2XE6 - chain A; structure by X-ray diffraction, 1.74 A resolution.

Chain A:
Molecule: Phosphoglycerate kinase 1
From: Homo sapiens
Notes: EC 2.7.2.3
UniProt: P00558 (PGK1_HUMAN); residues 0-416 here correspond to UniProt positions 1-417 (UniProt number = residue number + 1)
Chain sequence (417 residues; each row starts with the number of its first residue; numbering starts at 0):
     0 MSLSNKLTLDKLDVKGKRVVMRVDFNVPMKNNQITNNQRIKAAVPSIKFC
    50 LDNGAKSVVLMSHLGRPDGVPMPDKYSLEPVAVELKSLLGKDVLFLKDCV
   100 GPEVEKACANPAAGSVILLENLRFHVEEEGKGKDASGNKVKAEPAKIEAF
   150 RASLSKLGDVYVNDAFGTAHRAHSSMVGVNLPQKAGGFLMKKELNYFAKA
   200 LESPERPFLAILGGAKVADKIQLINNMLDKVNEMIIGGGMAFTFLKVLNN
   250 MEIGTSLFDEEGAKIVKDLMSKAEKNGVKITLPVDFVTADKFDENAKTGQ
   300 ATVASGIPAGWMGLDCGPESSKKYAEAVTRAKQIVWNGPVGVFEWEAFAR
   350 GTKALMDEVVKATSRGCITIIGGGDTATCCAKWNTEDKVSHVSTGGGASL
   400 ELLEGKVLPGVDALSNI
Not modelled in the structure: 0-3
Swiss-Prot annotation at these positions:
  - region: Gln37 to Ala42 (Mitochondrial targeting region exposed following cis-trans isomerization by PIN1 and recognized by the TOM complex for mitochondrial translocation of the protein)
  - binding site ((2R)-3-phosphoglycerate): Val22, Asp23, Phe24, Asn25, Gln37, Arg38, Ser61, His62, Gly64, Arg65, Leu121, Arg122, His169, Arg170
  - binding site (ADP): Gly213, Gly237, Phe342
  - binding site (CDP): Gly213, Asp218, Gly237, Gly337, Val339, Phe342
  - binding site (AMP): Ala214, Lys215, Lys219, Gly238, Gly312, Glu343
  - binding site (ATP): Ala214, Lys219, Gly238, Gly312, Glu343, Asp374, Thr375
  - binding site (Mg(2+)): Ala214, Ala217, Asp218, Asp374
  - modified residue: Ser1 (N-acetylserine), Ser3 (Phosphoserine), Lys5 (N6-succinyllysine), Lys10 (N6-acetyllysine), Lys47 (N6-acetyllysine), Lys74 (N6-acetyllysine), Tyr75 (Phosphotyrosine), Lys85 (N6-acetyllysine), Lys90 (N6-acetyllysine), Lys96 (N6-(2-hydroxyisobutyryl)lysine), Lys130 (N6-acetyllysine), Lys145 (N6-acetyllysine), Lys190 (N6-succinyllysine), Tyr195 (Phosphotyrosine), Lys198 (N6-acetyllysine), Ser202 (Phosphoserine), Lys215 (N6-(2-hydroxyisobutyryl)lysine), Lys219 (N6-(2-hydroxyisobutyryl)lysine), Lys266 (N6-acetyllysine), Lys290 (N6-acetyllysine) and 2 more in UniProt
Ligand contacts: 3-phosphoglyceric acid (3PG): Asp23, Asn25, Arg38, His62, Gly64, Arg65, Arg122, Gly166, Thr167, His169, Arg170
What the authors report for this chain:
  - conformationally variable residues: Arg65, Arg170
  - binding site for 3-phosphoglyceric acid: Arg65, Arg170
  - catalytic residues: Arg38, Lys215, Lys219 (citing earlier work)

Overview:
Chain A binds 3-phosphoglyceric acid. From UniProt: 14 (2R)-3-phosphoglycerate-binding residues, 3 ADP-binding
residues, 6 CDP-binding residues and 6 AMP-binding residues. From the paper: catalytic residues Arg38, Lys215
and Lys219; a binding site for 3-phosphoglyceric acid at Arg65 and Arg170.
Chain A is Phosphoglycerate kinase 1 (Homo sapiens); the structure, The complete reaction cycle of human
phosphoglycerate kinase: The open binary complex with 3PG, was determined by X-ray diffraction (same
publication as 2XE7 and 2XE8).
